PDB entry 8DYX | electron microscopy, 3.00 A resolution | chains I and S of the 23 polymer chains in the assembly

== Chain I ==
Name: Circumsporozoite protein
Organism: Plasmodium falciparum
Chain sequence (278 residues; row label = number of the first residue in the row):
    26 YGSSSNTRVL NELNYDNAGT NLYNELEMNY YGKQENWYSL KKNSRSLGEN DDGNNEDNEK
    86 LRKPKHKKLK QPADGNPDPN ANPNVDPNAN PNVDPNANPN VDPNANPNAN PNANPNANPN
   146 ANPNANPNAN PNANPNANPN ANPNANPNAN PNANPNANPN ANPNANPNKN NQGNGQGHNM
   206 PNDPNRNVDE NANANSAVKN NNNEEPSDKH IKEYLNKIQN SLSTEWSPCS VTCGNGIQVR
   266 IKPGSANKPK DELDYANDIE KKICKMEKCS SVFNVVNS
Disordered / not traced: 26-102, 193-303

== Chain S ==
Name: 311 heavy chain
Organism: Homo sapiens
Chain sequence (225 residues; numbered 1 to 217 plus 8 insertion-coded residues; the number before each row is that of its first residue; a row labelled like 82A-82C holds insertion residues (82A, then the next letters in order)):
     1 QVQLVESGGG VVPPGRSLRL SCATSGFTFS NYGMHWVRQA PGKGLEWVAI IW
   52A Y
    53 DGSRNFYAAS VEGRFTISRD NSKNTLYLQM
82A-82C NSL
    83 RVEDTAVYYC ARAAYYDT
100A-100D SGYG
   101 DYWGQGTLVT VSSASTKGPS VFPLAPSSKS TSGGTAALGC LVKDYFPEPV TVSWNSGALT
   161 SGVHTFPAVL QSSGLYSLSS VVTVPSSSLG TQTYICNVNH KPSNTKVDKK VEPKSCD
Disordered / not traced: 114-217
Disulfides: Cys22-Cys92

== Chain I / chain S interface ==
Contacting residue pairs (21):
  Ala158(I) - Phe58(S)  hydrophobic
  Asn159(I) - Phe58(S)
  Asn161(I) - Tyr97(S)  hydrogen bond (backbone-side chain)
  Asn161(I) - Thr100(S)  hydrogen bond (side chain-backbone)
  Asn161(I) - Ser100A(S)
  Ala162(I) - Tyr97(S)
  Asn163(I) - Trp52(S)
  Asn163(I) - Tyr97(S)
  Pro164(I) - Gly33(S)
  Pro164(I) - Ile50(S)  hydrophobic
  Pro164(I) - Trp52(S)
  Pro164(I) - Tyr52A(S)  hydrogen bond (backbone-backbone)
  Pro164(I) - Ala95(S)  hydrophobic
  Asn165(I) - Asn31(S)
  Asn165(I) - Tyr32(S)
  Asn165(I) - Gly33(S)  hydrogen bond (side chain-backbone)
  Asn165(I) - Tyr52A(S)
  Asn165(I) - Ala95(S)
  Asn165(I) - Ala96(S)
  Ala166(I) - Asn31(S)  hydrogen bond (backbone-backbone)
  Ala166(I) - Tyr52A(S)
Also at the interface, not in a pair above, chain I (9 interface residues in all): Pro160
Also at the interface, not in a pair above, chain S (14 interface residues in all): Arg56, Gly100B

== Summary ==
Chain I and chain S form an interface of 9 and 14 residues respectively, with 5 hydrogen bonds. Polar contacts
include Asn161(I)-Tyr97(S), Asn161(I)-Thr100(S) and Asn165(I)-Gly33(S).
Chain I is Circumsporozoite protein (Plasmodium falciparum) and chain S is 311 heavy chain (Homo sapiens); the
structure, Cryo-EM structure of 311 Fab in complex with recombinant shortened Plasmodium falciparum
circumsporozoite protein (rsCSP), was determined by electron microscopy (same publication as 8DYW, 8DYY, 8DZ4
and 8EKF).
